PDB entry 8RHP | electron microscopy, 2.89 A resolution | chains C and E of the 14 polymer chains in the assembly

[Chain C]
Molecule: Nitrogenase molybdenum-iron protein beta chain
From: Azotobacter vinelandii
Notes: EC 1.18.6.1
Reference sequence: P07329 (NIFK_AZOVI); numbering as in UniProt (aligned over 1-523)
Sequence (523 residues; each row starts with the number of its first residue):
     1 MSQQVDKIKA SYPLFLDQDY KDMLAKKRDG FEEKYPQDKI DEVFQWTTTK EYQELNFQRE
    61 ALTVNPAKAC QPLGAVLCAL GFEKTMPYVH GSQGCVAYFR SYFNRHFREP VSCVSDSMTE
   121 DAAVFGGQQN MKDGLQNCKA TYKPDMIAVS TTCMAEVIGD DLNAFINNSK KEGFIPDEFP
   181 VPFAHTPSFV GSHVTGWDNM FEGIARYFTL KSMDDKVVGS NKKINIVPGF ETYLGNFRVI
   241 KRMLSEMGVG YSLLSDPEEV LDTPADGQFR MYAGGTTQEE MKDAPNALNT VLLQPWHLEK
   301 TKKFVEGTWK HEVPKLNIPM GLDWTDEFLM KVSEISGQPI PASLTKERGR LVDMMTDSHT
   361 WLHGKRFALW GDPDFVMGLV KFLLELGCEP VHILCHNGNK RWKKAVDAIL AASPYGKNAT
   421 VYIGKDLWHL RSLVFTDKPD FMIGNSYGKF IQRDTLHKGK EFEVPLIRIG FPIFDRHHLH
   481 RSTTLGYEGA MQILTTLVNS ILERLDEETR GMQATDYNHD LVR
Disordered / not traced: 1
Ion coordination: fe(8)-S(7) cluster Fe: Cys-70, Cys-95, Cys-153 (shared with 3 residues of chain D); Ca2+ site 1: Arg-108, Glu-109 (shared with 2 residues of chain B); Ca2+ site 2: Asp-353, Asp-357 (shared with 2 residues of chain B)
Residues lining bound ligands: fe(8)-S(7) cluster (CLF): Cys-70, Pro-72, Ser-92, Gly-94, Cys-95, Tyr-98, Phe-99, Thr-152, Cys-153, Ser-188
Curated features (UniProtKB/Swiss-Prot):
  - binding site ([8Fe-7S] cluster): Cys-70, Cys-95, Cys-153, Ser-188

[Chain E]
Molecule: Protein FeSII
From: Azotobacter vinelandii
Reference sequence: Q44501 (FESII_AZOVI); numbering as in UniProt (aligned over 1-122)
Sequence (122 residues; numbered 1 to 122; the number before each row is that of its first residue):
     1 MATIYFSSPL MPHNKKVQAV AGKRSTLLGV AQENGVKIPF ECQDGNCGSC LVKITHLDGE
    61 RIKGMLLTDK ERNVLKSVGK LPKSEEERAA VRDLPPTYRL ACQTIVTDED LLVEFTGEPG
   121 GA
Disordered / not traced: 1
Ion coordination: 2Fe-2S cluster Fe: Cys-42, Cys-47, Cys-50, Cys-102
Residues lining bound ligands: 2Fe-2S cluster (FES): Phe-40, Glu-41, Cys-42, Gly-45, Asn-46, Cys-47, Gly-48, Ser-49, Cys-50, Cys-102, Gln-103
From the paper describing this entry:
  - 2Fe-2S cluster coordination: Cys-42, Cys-47, Cys-50
  - contacts within the chain: Glu-71/Arg-99 (salt bridge), Glu-118/Ala-122 (hydrogen bond)
  - conformationally variable residues (side-chain flip): Arg-92, Asp-93

[How chain C and chain E interact]
Contacting residue pairs - 13 pairs, chain C then chain E:
  Glu-120(C) with Leu-66(E); Ile-105(E)
  Asp-121(C) with Thr-68(E)
  Ala-123(C) with Arg-24(E)
  Val-124(C) with Thr-26(E); Cys-102(E)
  Phe-125(C) with Gln-43(E); Asp-44(E); Gly-45(E); Lys-70(E); Gln-103(E)
  Val-157(C) with Arg-24(E)
  Ile-158(C) with Arg-24(E)
Also at the interface, not in a pair above, chain C (8 interface residues in all): Thr-119
Interface features reported in the paper:
  - interface residues, chain C: Phe-125(C)

[Overview]
The interface between chain C and chain E involves 8 residues on one side and 11 on the other. Chain C binds
fe(8)-S(7) cluster. Bound to chain E: 2Fe-2S cluster. From UniProt: 4 [8Fe-7S] cluster-binding residues on
chain C. From the paper: the interface residue Phe-125(C); 2Fe-2S cluster coordination by Cys-42(E), Cys-47(E)
and Cys-50(E).
Chain C is Nitrogenase molybdenum-iron protein beta chain and chain E is Protein FeSII, both from Azotobacter
vinelandii; the structure, Cryo-EM structure of the molybdenum nitrogenase complexed with iron protein (NifH)
and Shethna protein II (FeSII), was determined by electron microscopy, deposited together with 8RHO.
